PDB entry 6N4C | electron microscopy, 17.00 A resolution (very low resolution: no residue pairs are listed; an interface is given only as per-side residue counts) | chains B and a of the 8 polymer chains in the assembly

[Chain B]
Name: DNA-directed RNA polymerase subunit alpha
Organism: Escherichia coli K-12
Notes: EC 2.7.7.6
UniProt: P0A7Z4 (RPOA_ECOLI); residues 6-315 here = UniProt positions 6-315
Chain sequence (310 residues; numbered 6 to 315; the number before each row is that of its first residue):
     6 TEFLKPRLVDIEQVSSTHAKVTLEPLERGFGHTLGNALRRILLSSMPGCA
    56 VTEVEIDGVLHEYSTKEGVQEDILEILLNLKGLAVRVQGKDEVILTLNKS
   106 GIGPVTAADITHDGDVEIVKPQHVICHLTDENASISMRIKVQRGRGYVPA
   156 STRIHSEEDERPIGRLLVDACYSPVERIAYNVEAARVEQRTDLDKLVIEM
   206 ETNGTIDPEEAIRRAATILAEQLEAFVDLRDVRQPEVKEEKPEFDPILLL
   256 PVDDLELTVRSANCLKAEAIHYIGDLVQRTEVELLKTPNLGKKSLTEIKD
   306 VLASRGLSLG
Differences from the reference sequence: conflict Leu-255 (Arg in P0A7Z4)

[Chain a]
Molecule: 94-nt DNA strand
Sequence (94 nucleotides; each row starts with the number of its first residue; the depositors numbered this strand downwards along its sequence, so these rows (ascending numbers) run in the REVERSE of the deposited 5'-to-3' order):
    1A T
    2A G
    3A T
    4A T
    5A G
    6A G
    7A A
    8A G
    9A G
   10A A
   11A A
   12A T
   13A C
   14A A
   15A T
   16A G
   17A T
   18A A
   19A C
   20A G
   21A T
   22A T
   23A G
   24A G
   25A T
   26A A
   27A A
   28A T
   29A A
   30A G
   31A T
   32A G
   33A G
   34A C
   35A G
   36A G
   37A T
   38A C
   39A T
   40A C
   41A C
   42A A
   43A T
   44A T
   45A T
   46A T
   47A A
   48A T
   49A C
   50A A
   51A G
   52A T
   53A T
   54A G
   55A T
   56A G
   57A C
   58A G
   59A T
   60A G
   61A C
   62A C
   63A A
   64A C
   65A A
   66A A
   67A T
   68A C
   69A T
   70A A
   71A T
   72A A
   73A A
   74A A
   75A T
   76A A
   77A G
   78A G
   79A G
   80A A
   81A A
   82A C
   83A G
   84A C
   85A C
   86A A
   87A C
   88A T
   89A A
   90A T
   91A C
   92A T
   93A A
   94A A

[Interface between chain B and chain a]
At this resolution (17 A) residue pairs are not listed: 25 residues of chain B and 10 of chain a lie at the interface.

[Summary]
25 residues of chain B and 10 residues of chain a are in contact.
Chain B is DNA-directed RNA polymerase subunit alpha (Escherichia coli K-12) and chain a is a 94-nt DNA
strand; the structure, EM structure of the DNA wrapping in bacterial open transcription initiation complex,
was determined by electron microscopy.
